PDB entry 5M8G | X-ray diffraction, 2.15 A resolution | chains B and E of the 6 polymer chains in the assembly

[Chain B]
Protein: Tubulin beta-2B chain
From: Bos taurus
Reference sequence: Q6B856 (TBB2B_BOVIN); the author numbering skips numbers that UniProt does not, so the offset changes along the chain: 1-42 = UniProt 1-42; 45-360 = UniProt 43-358; 369-455 = UniProt 359-445
Amino-acid sequence (445 residues; each row starts with the number of its first residue; note: 10 numbers in that range are skipped by the numbering (no residue carries them; nothing is unmodelled there)):
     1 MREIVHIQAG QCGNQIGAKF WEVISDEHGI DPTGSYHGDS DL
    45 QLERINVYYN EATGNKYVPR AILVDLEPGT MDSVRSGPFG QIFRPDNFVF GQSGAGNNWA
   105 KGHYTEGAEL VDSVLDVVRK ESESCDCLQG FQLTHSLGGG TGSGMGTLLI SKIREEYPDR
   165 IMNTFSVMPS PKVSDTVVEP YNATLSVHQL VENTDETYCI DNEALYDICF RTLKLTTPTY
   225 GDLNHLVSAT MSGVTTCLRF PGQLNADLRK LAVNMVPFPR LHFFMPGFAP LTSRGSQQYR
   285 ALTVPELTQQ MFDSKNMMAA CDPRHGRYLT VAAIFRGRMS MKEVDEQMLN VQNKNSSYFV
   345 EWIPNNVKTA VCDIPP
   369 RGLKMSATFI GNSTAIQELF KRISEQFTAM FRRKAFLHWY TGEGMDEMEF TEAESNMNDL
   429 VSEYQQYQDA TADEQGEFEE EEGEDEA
Unresolved in the structure: 1, 278-281, 439-455
Bound ions: Mg2+: Gln11 (together with GDP); Ca2+ near Glu113 (its only coordinating residue here)
Ligand contacts:
  - 918 (5-(2-morpholin-4-yl-6-pyrrolidin-1-yl-pyrimidin-4-yl)-4-(trifluoromethyl)pyridin-2-amine): Tyr202, Val238, Cys241, Leu248, Asn249, Ala250, Lys254, Leu255, Asn258, Met259, Thr314, Val315, Ala316, Ile318, Asn349, Asn350, Val351, Lys352, Ala354, Ile378
  - GDP (guanosine-5'-diphosphate): Gly10, Gln11, Cys12, Gln15, Ile16, Asp69, Ala99, Asn101, Ser140, Gly142, Gly143, Gly144, Thr145, Gly146, Ser147, Val171, Pro173, Val177, Asp179, Glu183, Asn206, Leu209, Tyr224, Leu227, Asn228
Swiss-Prot annotation at these positions:
  - motif: Met1 to Ile4 (MREI motif)
  - binding site (GTP): Gln11, Glu71, Ser140, Gly144, Thr145, Gly146, Asn206, Asn228
  - binding site (Mg(2+)): Glu71
  - modified residue: Ser40 (Phosphoserine), Thr57 (Phosphothreonine), Lys60 (N6-acetyllysine), Ser174 (Phosphoserine), Thr287 (Phosphothreonine), Thr292 (Phosphothreonine), Arg320 (Omega-N-methylarginine), Glu448 (5-glutamyl polyglutamate)
  - cross-link (Glycyl lysine isopeptide (Lys-Gly)): Lys60 (interchain with G-Cter in ubiquitin), Lys326 (interchain with G-Cter in ubiquitin)
What the authors report for this chain:
  - binding site for 918: Cys241, Met259, Ala316, Lys352

[Chain E]
Protein: Stathmin-4
From: Rattus norvegicus
Reference sequence: P63043 (STMN4_RAT); residues 5-145 here correspond to UniProt positions 49-189 (UniProt number = residue number + 44)
Amino-acid sequence (143 residues; each row starts with the number of its first residue):
     3 MADMEVIELN KCTSGQSFEV ILKPPSFDGV PEFNASLPRR RDPSLEEIQK KLEAAEERRK
    63 YQEAELLKHL AEKREHEREV IQKAIEENNN FIKMAKEKLA QKMESNKENR EAHLAAMLER
   123 LQEKDKHAEE VRKNKELKEE ASR
Unresolved in the structure: 3-5, 29-43, 144-145
Construct notes: initiating methionine (3); expression tag (4)
Swiss-Prot annotation at these positions:
  - modified residue: Ser46 (Phosphoserine)

[Chain B / chain E interface]
Residue-residue contacts (23; chain B residue first):
  Tyr108(B) with His78(E), hydrogen bond; Glu79(E); Val82(E), hydrophobic; Ile83(E)
  Leu152(B) with Glu79(E)
  Ser155(B) with Leu72(E); Arg76(E), hydrogen bond
  Lys156(B) with Arg76(E); Glu79(E), salt bridge
  Arg158(B) with Leu68(E)
  Glu159(B) with Leu69(E); Leu72(E); Arg76(E), salt bridge
  Pro162(B) with Glu65(E)
  Glu196(B) with His71(E), salt bridge
  Thr409(B) with Glu89(E)
  Glu411(B) with Val82(E); Ala86(E)
  Gly412(B) with Val82(E); Lys85(E); Ala86(E)
  Met413(B) with Val82(E)
  Glu417(B) with His78(E), salt bridge
Interface residues without a listed pair, chain B (17 interface residues in all): His107, Thr109, Gly410, Asp414
Interface residues without a listed pair, chain E (15 interface residues in all): Ala73, Lys75

[Overview]
17 residues of chain B and 15 residues of chain E are in contact, with 2 hydrogen bonds and 4 salt bridges.
Polar pairs include Lys156(B)-Glu79(E), Glu159(B)-Arg76(E) and Glu196(B)-His71(E). Ligands of chain B:
compound 918 and GDP. From the paper: a binding site for 918 at Cys241(B), Met259(B) and Ala316(B) among
others.
Chain B is Tubulin beta-2B chain (Bos taurus) and chain E is Stathmin-4 (Rattus norvegicus); the structure,
Tubulin-MTD265 complex, was determined by X-ray diffraction (same publication as 5M8D, 5JHA, 5JHB, 5M7E and
5M7G).
